8DKC - chains A and B of the 5 polymer chains in the assembly; structure by electron microscopy, 3.50 A resolution.

== Chain A (and B) ==
Molecule: DNA-directed RNA polymerase subunit alpha
Organism: Porphyromonas gingivalis
Notes: EC 2.7.7.6; chain B of this document is another copy of the same molecule, construct and numbering; everything in this record applies to it too
Reference sequence: Q7MTP0 (RPOA_PORGI); residues 1-330 here = UniProt positions 1-330
Chain sequence (330 residues; row label = number of the first residue in the row):
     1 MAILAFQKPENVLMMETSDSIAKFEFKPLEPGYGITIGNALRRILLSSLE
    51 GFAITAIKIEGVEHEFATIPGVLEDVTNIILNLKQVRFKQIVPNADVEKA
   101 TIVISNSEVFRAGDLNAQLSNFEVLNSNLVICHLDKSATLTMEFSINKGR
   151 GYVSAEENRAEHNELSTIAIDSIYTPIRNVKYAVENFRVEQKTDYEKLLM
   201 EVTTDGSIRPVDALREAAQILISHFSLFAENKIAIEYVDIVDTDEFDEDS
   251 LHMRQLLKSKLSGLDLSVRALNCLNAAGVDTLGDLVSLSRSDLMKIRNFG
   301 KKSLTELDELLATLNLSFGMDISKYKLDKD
Unresolved in the structure: 1-4, 236-330

== How chain A and chain B interact ==
Contacting residue pairs (54; chain A residue first):
  F6(A) - I220(B)  hydrophobic
  K8(A) - S223(B)  hydrogen bond (side chain-backbone)
  K8(A) - H224(B)  hydrogen bond
  P9(A) - H224(B)
  P9(A) - L227(B)
  P9(A) - F228(B)  hydrophobic
  E10(A) - L227(B)
  E10(A) - N231(B)  hydrogen bond (backbone-side chain)
  V12(A) - L227(B)  hydrophobic
  V12(A) - F228(B)  hydrophobic
  V12(A) - N231(B)
  V12(A) - K232(B)  hydrogen bond (backbone-side chain)
  F26(A) - F228(B)
  L29(A) - H224(B)
  L29(A) - F228(B)  hydrophobic
  G32(A) - R43(B)
  Y33(A) - I44(B)  hydrophobic
  Y33(A) - I220(B)
  Y33(A) - L221(B)
  Y33(A) - H224(B)
  T36(A) - R43(B)
  I37(A) - L221(B)  hydrophobic
  I37(A) - H224(B)
  I37(A) - F225(B)  hydrophobic
  A40(A) - F225(B)  hydrophobic
  R43(A) - G32(B)  hydrogen bond (side chain-backbone)
  R43(A) - I35(B)
  R43(A) - T36(B)
  S48(A) - Y33(B)
  R215(A) - A234(B)  hydrogen bond (side chain-backbone)
  A218(A) - A229(B)  hydrophobic
  L221(A) - F225(B)  hydrophobic
  I222(A) - I222(B)  hydrophobic
  H224(A) - P9(B)
  H224(A) - Y33(B)
  F225(A) - I37(B)  hydrophobic
  F225(A) - A40(B)  hydrophobic
  F225(A) - L221(B)  hydrophobic
  F225(A) - I222(B)  hydrophobic
  S226(A) - I222(B)
  F228(A) - P9(B)  hydrophobic
  F228(A) - V12(B)  hydrophobic
  F228(A) - F26(B)  hydrophobic
  F228(A) - L214(B)
  A229(A) - R215(B)
  A229(A) - A218(B)  hydrophobic
  K232(A) - M14(B)
  K232(A) - R215(B)
  I233(A) - N11(B)
  I233(A) - V12(B)
  I233(A) - M14(B)
  A234(A) - M14(B)  hydrophobic
  I235(A) - L13(B)  hydrophobic
  I235(A) - M14(B)
Other interface residues (no listed pair), chain A (34 interface residues in all): N11, L13, M14, K27, I35, Q219, I220
Other interface residues (no listed pair), chain B (35 interface residues in all): F6, V211, Q219, E230, I233, I235

== Overview ==
The interface between chain A and chain B involves 34 residues on one side and 35 on the other, with 6
hydrogen bonds. Among the polar pairs are K8(A)-S223(B), K8(A)-H224(B) and E10(A)-N231(B).
Both chains are DNA-directed RNA polymerase subunit alpha (Porphyromonas gingivalis). Entry 8DKC (P.
gingivalis RNA Polymerase) was determined by electron microscopy.
